PDB entry 8GTQ | electron microscopy, 3.10 A resolution | chains B and C of the 9 polymer chains in the assembly

[Chain B (and C)]
Protein: Spike glycoprotein
Organism: Severe acute respiratory syndrome coronavirus 2
Notes: chain C of this document is another copy of the same molecule, construct and numbering; everything in this record applies to it too
UniProtKB: P0DTC2 (SPIKE_SARS2); numbering as in UniProt; present here: 1-68, 71-1273
Chain sequence (1271 residues; each row starts with the number of its first residue; note: 2 numbers in that range are skipped by the numbering (no residue carries them; nothing is unmodelled there)):
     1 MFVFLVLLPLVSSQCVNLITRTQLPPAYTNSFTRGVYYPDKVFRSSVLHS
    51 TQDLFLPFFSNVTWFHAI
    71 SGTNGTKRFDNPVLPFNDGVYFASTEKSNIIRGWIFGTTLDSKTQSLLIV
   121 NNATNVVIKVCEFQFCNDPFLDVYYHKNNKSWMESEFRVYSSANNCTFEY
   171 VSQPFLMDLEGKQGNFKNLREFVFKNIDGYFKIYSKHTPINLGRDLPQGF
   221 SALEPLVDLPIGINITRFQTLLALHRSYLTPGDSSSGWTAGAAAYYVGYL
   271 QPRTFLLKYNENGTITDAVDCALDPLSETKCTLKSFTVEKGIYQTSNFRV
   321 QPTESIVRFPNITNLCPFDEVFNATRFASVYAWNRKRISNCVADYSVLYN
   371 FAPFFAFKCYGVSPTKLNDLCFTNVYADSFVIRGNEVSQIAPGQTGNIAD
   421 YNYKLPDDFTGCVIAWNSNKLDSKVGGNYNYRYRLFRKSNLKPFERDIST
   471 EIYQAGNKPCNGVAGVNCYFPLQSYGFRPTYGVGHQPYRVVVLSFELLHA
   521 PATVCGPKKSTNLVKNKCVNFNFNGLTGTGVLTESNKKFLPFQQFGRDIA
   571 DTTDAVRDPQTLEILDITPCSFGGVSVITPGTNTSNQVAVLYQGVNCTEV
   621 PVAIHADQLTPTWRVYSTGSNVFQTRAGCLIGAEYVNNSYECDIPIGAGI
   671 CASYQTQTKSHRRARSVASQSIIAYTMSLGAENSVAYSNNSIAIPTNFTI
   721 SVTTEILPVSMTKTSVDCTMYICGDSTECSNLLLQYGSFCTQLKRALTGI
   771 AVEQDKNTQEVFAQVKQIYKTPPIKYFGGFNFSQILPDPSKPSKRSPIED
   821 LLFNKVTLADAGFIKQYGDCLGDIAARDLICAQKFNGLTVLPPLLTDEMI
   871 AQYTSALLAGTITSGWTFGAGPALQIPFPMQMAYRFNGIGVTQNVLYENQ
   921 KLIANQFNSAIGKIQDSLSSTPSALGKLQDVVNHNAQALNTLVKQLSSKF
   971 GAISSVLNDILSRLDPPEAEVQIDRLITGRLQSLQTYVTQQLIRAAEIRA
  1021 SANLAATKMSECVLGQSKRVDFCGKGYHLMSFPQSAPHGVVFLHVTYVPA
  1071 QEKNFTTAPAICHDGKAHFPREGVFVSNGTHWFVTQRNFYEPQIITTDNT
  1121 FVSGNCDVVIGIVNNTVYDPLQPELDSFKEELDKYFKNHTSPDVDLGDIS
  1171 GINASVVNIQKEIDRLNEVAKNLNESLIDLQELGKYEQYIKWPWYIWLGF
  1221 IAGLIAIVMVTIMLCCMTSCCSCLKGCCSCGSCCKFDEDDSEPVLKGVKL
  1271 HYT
Unresolved in the structure: 1-24, 71-77, 145-152, 179-185, 247-257, 622-639, 677-689, 827-853, 940-943, 1147-1273
Differences from the reference sequence: variant I19 (Thr in P0DTC2), D142 (Gly in P0DTC2), G213 (Val in P0DTC2), D339 (Gly in P0DTC2), F371 (Ser in P0DTC2), P373 (Ser in P0DTC2), F375 (Ser in P0DTC2), A376 (Thr in P0DTC2), N405 (Asp in P0DTC2), S408 (Arg in P0DTC2), N417 (Lys in P0DTC2), K440 (Asn in P0DTC2), R452 (Leu in P0DTC2), N477 (Ser in P0DTC2), K478 (Thr in P0DTC2), A484 (Glu in P0DTC2), V486 (Phe in P0DTC2), R498 (Gln in P0DTC2), Y501 (Asn in P0DTC2), H505 (Tyr in P0DTC2), G614 (Asp in P0DTC2), Y655 (His in P0DTC2), K679 (Asn in P0DTC2), H681 (Pro in P0DTC2), K764 (Asn in P0DTC2), Y796 (Asp in P0DTC2), P817 (Phe in P0DTC2), P892 (Ala in P0DTC2), P899 (Ala in P0DTC2), P942 (Ala in P0DTC2), H954 (Gln in P0DTC2), K969 (Asn in P0DTC2), P986 (Lys in P0DTC2), P987 (Val in P0DTC2)
Swiss-Prot annotation at these positions:
  - region: N280 to C301 (Putative superantigen), N448 to Y451, Y453 to F456 (Immunodominant HLA epitope recognized by the CD8+), S816 to Y837 (Fusion peptide 1), K835 to F855 (Fusion peptide 2), D1163 to E1202 (Heptad repeat 2)
  - motif: M1237 to C1241 (Binding to host endocytosis trafficking protein SNX27), D1257 to E1262 (Diacidic ER export motif (host COPII)), S1261 to G1267 (Binding to host plasma membrane localising/FERM domain proteins), K1269 to T1273 (KxHxx, ER retrieval signal (COPI))
  - site (Cleavage): R685, S686, R815, S816
  - lipidation (S-palmitoyl cysteine): C1235, C1236, C1240, C1241, C1243, C1247, C1248, C1250, C1253, C1254
  - glycosylation: N17 (N-linked (GlcNAc...) (complex) asparagine), N61 (N-linked (GlcNAc...) (hybrid) asparagine), N74 (N-linked (GlcNAc...) (complex) asparagine), N122 (N-linked (GlcNAc...) (hybrid) asparagine), N149 (N-linked (GlcNAc...) (complex) asparagine), N165 (N-linked (GlcNAc...) (complex) asparagine), N234 (N-linked (GlcNAc...) (high mannose) asparagine), N282 (N-linked (GlcNAc...) (complex) asparagine), T323 (O-linked (GalNAc) threonine), S325 (O-linked (HexNAc...) serine), N331 (N-linked (GlcNAc...) (complex) asparagine), N343 (N-linked (GlcNAc...) (complex) asparagine), N603 (N-linked (GlcNAc...) (hybrid) asparagine), N616 (N-linked (GlcNAc...) (complex) asparagine), N657 (N-linked (GlcNAc...) (complex) asparagine), T676 (O-linked (GlcNAc...) threonine), T678 (O-linked (GlcNAc...) threonine), N709 (N-linked (GlcNAc...) (high mannose) asparagine), N717 (N-linked (GlcNAc...) (hybrid) asparagine), N801 (N-linked (GlcNAc...) (hybrid) asparagine) and 6 more in UniProt
  - natural variant: L5 (L5F: In strain: Iota/B.1.526), S13 (S13I: In strain: Epsilon/B.1.427/B.1.429), L18 (L18F: In strain: Beta/B.1.351, Gamma/P.1 and 1 more), T20 (T20N: In strain: Gamma/P.1), L24 to A27 (sequence variant, change not given here; In strain: Omicron/BA.2, Omicron/BA.2.12.1 and 6 more), P26 (P26S: In strain: Gamma/P.1), Q52 (Q52H: In strain: Omicron/EG.5.1), A67 (A67V: In strain: Eta/B.1.525, Omicron/BA.1), G75 (G75V: In strain: Lambda/C.37), T76 (T76I: In strain: Lambda/C.37), D80 (D80A: In strain: Beta/B.1.351), V83 (V83A: In strain: Omicron/XBB.1.5, Omicron/EG.5.1), 79 further natural variant entries in UniProt
  - mutagenesis: N121 (N121Q: Partial loss of biliverdin affinity), R190 (R190K: Partial loss of biliverdin affinity), N234 (N234Q: Increased resistance to neutralizing antibodies), N331 (N331Q: Reduced viral infectivity), N343 (N343Q: Reduced viral infectivity), Y453 (Y453F: Decreased HLA binding to NF9 epitope. Increased binding affinity to human ACE2), A475 (A475V: Increased resistance to neutralizing antibodies), V483 (V483A: Increased resistance to neutralizing antibodies), F490 (F490L: Increased resistance to neutralizing antibodies and human covalescent sera neutralization), Q493 (Q493N: Reduced host ACE2-binding affinity in vitro; Q493Y: Reduced host ACE2-binding affinity in vitro), H519 (H519P: Increased resistance to human covalescent sera neutralization), S673 (S673A: No effect on O-glycosylation by host GALNT1), 8 further mutagenesis entries in UniProt
Cystine bridges: C131-C166, C336-C361, C379-C432, C391-C525, C480-C488, C538-C590, C617-C649, C738-C760, C743-C749, C1032-C1043, C1082-C1126
Covalent attachments: N-acetylglucosamine (NAG) linked to N61, N122, N165, N234, N282, N331, N343, N603, N616, N657, N709, N717, N801, N1074, N1098, N1134
Reported in the primary citation:
  - post-translational modification sites: N234

[How chain B and chain C interact]
Contacting residue pairs (121; chain B residue first):
  N317(B) with D737(C); K764(C)
  R319(B) with M740(C); D745(C), salt bridge
  R357(B) with N165(C), hydrogen bond; C166(C), hydrogen bond (side chain-backbone); T167(C)
  N360(B) with F168(C); E169(C)
  H519(B) with G232(C)
  P521(B) with D198(C); Y200(C), hydrogen bond (backbone-side chain)
  A522(B) with Y200(C), hydrogen bond (backbone-side chain); P230(C)
  T549(B) with D745(C), hydrogen bond
  K558(B) with F43(C); N282(C)
  F559(B) with F43(C), hydrophobic
  L560(B) with Y38(C)
  F562(B) with Y38(C), hydrophobic; K41(C); E224(C); P225(C)
  Q563(B) with K41(C); V42(C), hydrogen bond (side chain-backbone); F43(C)
  Q564(B) with K41(C)
  F565(B) with K41(C); V42(C); F43(C), hydrogen bond (backbone-backbone)
  G566(B) with F43(C)
  R567(B) with F43(C), hydrogen bond (backbone-backbone)
  A570(B) with F855(C), hydrophobic
  F592(B) with M740(C), hydrophobic; G857(C)
  R646(B) with T866(C)
  A647(B) with P862(C), hydrophobic
  P665(B) with L864(C), hydrophobic
  G667(B) with L864(C)
  A668(B) with P863(C), hydrogen bond (backbone-backbone); L864(C), hydrogen bond (backbone-backbone); T866(C)
  G669(B) with L864(C), hydrogen bond (backbone-backbone); M869(C)
  T696(B) with M869(C)
  M697(B) with L865(C), hydrophobic; M869(C), hydrophobic
  L699(B) with I788(C), hydrophobic; M869(C); Q872(C); Y873(C)
  G700(B) with K786(C); I788(C)
  A701(B) with K786(C); Q787(C); I788(C), hydrogen bond (backbone-backbone)
  E702(B) with I788(C); K790(C), salt bridge
  N703(B) with Q787(C); I788(C), hydrogen bond (backbone-backbone); Y789(C); K790(C)
  V705(B) with T883(C)
  A706(B) with Q895(C)
  Y707(B) with F797(C), hydrophobic; T883(C); I896(C); P897(C), hydrophobic; F898(C), hydrogen bond (side chain-backbone)
  N709(B) with P897(C)
  S711(B) with Q895(C); I896(C); P897(C)
  I712(B) with Q895(C); I896(C), hydrophobic
  A713(B) with L894(C); Q895(C), hydrogen bond (backbone-backbone)
  P715(B) with L894(C)
  T961(B) with Q762(C)
  Q965(B) with F759(C); Q762(C)
  S968(B) with G757(C)
  F970(B) with Q755(C)
  R995(B) with T998(C), hydrogen bond
  I1013(B) with I1013(C), hydrophobic
  E1017(B) with R1019(C), salt bridge
  R1039(B) with T1027(C); E1031(C), salt bridge; R1039(C)
  V1040(B) with S1030(C); E1031(C)
  D1041(B) with S1030(C), hydrogen bond
  Y1047(B) with W886(C); A890(C), hydrophobic
  V1068(B) with A890(C)
  P1069(B) with A890(C); P892(C)
  E1072(B) with P892(C); L894(C)
  N1074(B) with Q895(C)
  T1077(B) with P897(C); M900(C)
  P1079(B) with Y917(C), hydrophobic
  F1089(B) with N914(C); Y917(C), hydrophobic
  P1090(B) with Q913(C), hydrogen bond (backbone-side chain)
  G1093(B) with Y904(C)
  V1094(B) with M900(C), hydrophobic; Y904(C)
  R1107(B) with Y904(C)
  F1121(B) with T912(C)
  V1122(B) with Q1113(C)
  S1123(B) with N914(C), hydrogen bond; E918(C), hydrogen bond; E1111(C)
  V1128(B) with Y917(C); E918(C)
  V1129(B) with Y917(C)
  I1130(B) with Q920(C); K921(C)
  L1141(B) with E1144(C)
Also at the interface, not in a pair above, chain B (89 interface residues in all): A520, K557, I569, T572, G614, I666, I670, S704, S708, N710, I714, K969, G971, T1006, T1009, K1045, G1046, A1078, E1092, G1124
Also at the interface, not in a pair above, chain C (91 interface residues in all): D40, R44, G199, G283, T284, Y756, S758, R765, P792, K854, L858, G889, G891, P899, N907, V963, K964, D994, Q1005, T1009, A1016, L1034, G1035

[Overview]
Chain B and chain C form an interface of 89 and 91 residues respectively, with 20 hydrogen bonds and 4 salt
bridges. Polar contacts include R319(B)-D745(C), E702(B)-K790(C) and E1017(B)-R1019(C). Covalently linked
N-acetylglucosamine: at N61(B), N122(B), N165(B), N234(B), N282(B) and N331(B) and 10 more. From the paper: a
modification site at N234(B).
Chain B and chain C are both Spike glycoprotein (Severe acute respiratory syndrome coronavirus 2); the
structure, cryo-EM structure of Omicron BA.5 S protein in complex with S2L20, was determined by electron
microscopy together with 8GTO and 8GTP from the same study.
